6D04 - chains C and F of the 6 polymer chains in the assembly; structure by electron microscopy, 3.74 A resolution.

[Chain C]
Name: Serotransferrin
From: Homo sapiens
UniProt: P02787 (TRFE_HUMAN); residues -18 to 679 here correspond to UniProt positions 1-698 (UniProt number = residue number + 19)
Chain sequence (698 residues; numbered -18 to 679; the number before each row is that of its first residue; numbers below 1 keep their minus sign (Met-18 is residue -18)):
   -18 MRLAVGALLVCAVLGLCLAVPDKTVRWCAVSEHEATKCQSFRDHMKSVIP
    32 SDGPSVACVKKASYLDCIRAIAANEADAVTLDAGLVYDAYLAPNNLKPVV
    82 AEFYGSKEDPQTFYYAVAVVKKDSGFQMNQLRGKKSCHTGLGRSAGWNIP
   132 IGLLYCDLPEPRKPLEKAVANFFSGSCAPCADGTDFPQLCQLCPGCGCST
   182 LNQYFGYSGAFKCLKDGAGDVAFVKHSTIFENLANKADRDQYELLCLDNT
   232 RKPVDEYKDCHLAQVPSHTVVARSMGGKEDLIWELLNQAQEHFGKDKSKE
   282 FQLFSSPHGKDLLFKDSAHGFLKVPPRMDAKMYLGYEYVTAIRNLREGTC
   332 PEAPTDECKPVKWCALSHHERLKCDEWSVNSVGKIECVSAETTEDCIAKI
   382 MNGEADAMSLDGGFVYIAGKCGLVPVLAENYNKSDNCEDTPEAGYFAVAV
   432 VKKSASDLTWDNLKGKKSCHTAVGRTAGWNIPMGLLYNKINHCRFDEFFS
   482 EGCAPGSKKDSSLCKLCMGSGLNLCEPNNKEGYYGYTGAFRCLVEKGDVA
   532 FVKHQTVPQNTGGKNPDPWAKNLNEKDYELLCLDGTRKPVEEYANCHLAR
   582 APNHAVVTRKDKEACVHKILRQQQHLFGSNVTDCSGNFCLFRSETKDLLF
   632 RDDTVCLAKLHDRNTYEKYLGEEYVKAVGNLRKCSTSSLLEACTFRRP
Unresolved in the structure: -18 to 0
Construct notes: variant Val429 (Ile448 in P02787)
Curated features (UniProtKB/Swiss-Prot):
  - binding site (Fe(3+)): Asp63, Tyr95, Tyr188, His249, Asp392, Tyr426, Tyr517, His585
  - binding site (hydrogencarbonate): Thr120, Arg124, Ala126, Gly127, Thr452, Arg456, Ala458, Gly459
  - modified residue: Arg23 (Dimethylated arginine), Ser370 (Phosphoserine), Ser666 (Phosphoserine)
  - glycosylation: Ser32 (O-linked (GalNAc...) serine), Asn413 (N-linked (GlcNAc...) (complex) asparagine), Asn472 (N-linked (GlcNAc...) asparagine), Asn611 (N-linked (GlcNAc...) (complex) asparagine)
Cystine bridges: Cys9-Cys48, Cys19-Cys39, Cys118-Cys194, Cys137-Cys331, Cys158-Cys174, Cys161-Cys179, Cys171-Cys177, Cys227-Cys241, Cys339-Cys596, Cys345-Cys377, Cys355-Cys368, Cys402-Cys674, Cys418-Cys637, Cys450-Cys523, Cys474-Cys665, Cys484-Cys498, Cys495-Cys506, Cys563-Cys577, Cys615-Cys620
Covalent attachments: N-acetylglucosamine (NAG) linked to Asn413, Asn611
Metal / ion sites: Fe ion site 1: Asp63, Tyr95, Tyr188, His249 (together with carbonate ion); Fe ion site 2: Tyr426, Tyr517, His585 (together with carbonate ion)
Residues lining bound ligands:
  - carbonate ion (CO3), molecule 1: Asp63, Tyr95, Thr120, Arg124, Ser125, Ala126, Gly127, Tyr188, His249
  - carbonate ion (CO3), molecule 2: Asp392, Tyr426, Thr452, Arg456, Thr457, Ala458, Gly459, Tyr517, His585

[Chain F]
Name: Reticulocyte binding protein 2, putative
From: Plasmodium vivax
UniProt: A5K736 (A5K736_PLAVS); residues 155-969 here correspond to UniProt positions 1-815 (UniProt number = residue number - 154)
Chain sequence (820 residues; numbered 150 to 969; the number before each row is that of its first residue):
   150 GAMGSMHIPIQPSPESTQSTNTTDNIDYFDISDESNYYLISQLRPHFSNI
   200 YFFDEFKRYASYHTEIKRYEDIHKTKVNSLLNEASRAIGICNRAKNTVKG
   250 LINILENPQKFKTQRESYDVKLRQYEEKKEAFRGCLLNKNRKNLDQIKKI
   300 NNEIRDLLEKLKCSQDCQTNVYFDMIKIYLVDFKKMPYENYDTFIKQYKN
   350 SYLSGVDMIRKIEKQIDNPVTINAIKFTQKEMGYIIDRFEYHLQKVKHSI
   400 DQVTALSDGVKPKQVTKNRLKEYYFNIGNYYSIFKFGKDSLNMLNKALIH
   450 KEKIVHNLLGELFGHLEERISKLIDSEYFITESNNIISQSEETLKLAEDV
   500 YDKNTKLIEDLTLYPHLEINEFKKDYDNNVEDLRESIIYIQSYVSSIKSA
   550 YRYNVLEKDSVESKQKNIPANSNAQKKVDELLSIIDSISYSNFSVAENFQ
   600 KMKDYYKEIEKLKIKILQLIEAIKKYQQHVEELINKEKAVAILKEDINKI
   650 IEYIKGIIEKLKQLISANKDFDKIFQQVEQLINEALFNKDQFEHNKNDLH
   700 TKMKEIMHTFHERDLQQFLDNMSKFLKDQEASYQNADSKEKLDQLLTTVK
   750 AKQDELKEMKCDDIPDIIDNLKKESQNVLNLKDEVINKQFENMRTEMSSS
   800 LDQMTKEYNALKSSIEEYEAEKKGIENHKQNIIKRKNTFIVAEHENDEDV
   850 PEGKNTYNEFISNKDTILQKESAISNQMNTLEEKKRNRKTTLQTYGDAIQ
   900 KLETYTEKKDEETKVLLDKFNTEVENFKLDEDEKSFNDAKSIVSNTINEV
   950 ENENKNIDSIKKVNIAMKRS
Unresolved in the structure: 150-167, 634-969
Construct notes: expression tag (150-154); variant Ser168 (Ile14 in A5K736)
Cystine bridges: Cys240-Cys284, Cys312-Cys316

[Chain C / chain F interface]
Contacting residue pairs - 9 pairs, chain C then chain F:
  Lys27(C) - Glu421(F)
  Ser28(C) - Arg304(F)
  Val29(C) - Lys297(F)
  Pro31(C) - Tyr186(F)  hydrophobic
  Ser32(C) - Phe424(F)
  Ser32(C) - Asn428(F)
  Asp33(C) - Tyr186(F)
  Pro35(C) - Tyr186(F)
  Glu265(C) - Tyr186(F)
Interface residues without a listed pair, chain C (11 interface residues in all): Val1, Gly34, Gln269
Interface residues without a listed pair, chain F (10 interface residues in all): Tyr187, Lys394, His397, Gln401
Interface features reported in the paper:
  - interface residues, chain F: Tyr186(F), Lys297(F), Arg304(F), Asn428(F)

[Summary]
11 residues of chain C and 10 residues of chain F are in contact. Chain C binds carbonate ion. Covalently
linked N-acetylglucosamine: at Asn413(C) and Asn611(C). UniProt lists 8 Fe3+-binding residues and 8
hydrogencarbonate-binding residues on chain C. The paper reports interface residues Tyr186(F), Lys297(F) and
Arg304(F) among others.
Here chain C is Serotransferrin (Homo sapiens) and chain F is Reticulocyte binding protein 2, putative
(Plasmodium vivax). Entry 6D04 (Cryo-EM structure of a Plasmodium vivax invasion complex essential for entry
into human reticulocytes; two molecules ...) was determined by electron microscopy (same publication as 6BPA,
6BPB, 6BPC, 6BPD, 6D03 and 6D05).
